PDB entry 4RHM | X-ray diffraction, 1.95 A resolution | chains A and B of the 3 polymer chains in the assembly

Chain A (and B):
Protein: Arginase
Organism: Trypanosoma brucei brucei
Notes: EC 3.5.3.1; chain B of this document is another copy of the same molecule, construct and numbering; everything in this record applies to it too
UniProtKB: Q581Y0 (Q581Y0_TRYB2); numbering as in UniProt (aligned over 1-331)
Amino-acid sequence (351 residues; each row starts with the number of its first residue; numbers below 1 keep their minus sign (Met-19 is residue -19)):
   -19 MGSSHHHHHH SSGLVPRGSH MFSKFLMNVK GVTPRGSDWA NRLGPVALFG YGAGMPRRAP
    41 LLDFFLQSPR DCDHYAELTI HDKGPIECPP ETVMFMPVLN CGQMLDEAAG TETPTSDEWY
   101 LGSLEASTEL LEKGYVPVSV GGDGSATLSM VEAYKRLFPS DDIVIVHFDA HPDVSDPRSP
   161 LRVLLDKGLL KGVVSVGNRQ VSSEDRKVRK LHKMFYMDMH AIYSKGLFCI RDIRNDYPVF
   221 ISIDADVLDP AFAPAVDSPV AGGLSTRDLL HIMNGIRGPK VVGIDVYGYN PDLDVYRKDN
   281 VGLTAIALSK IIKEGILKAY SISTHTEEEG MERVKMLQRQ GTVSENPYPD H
Not modelled in the structure: -19 to -2, 307-331 (chain B: -19 to -2, 71-72, 307-331)
Sequence notes: expression tag (-19 to 0); engineered mutation Asp149 (Ser in Q581Y0), His151 (Arg in Q581Y0), Asp153 (Ser in Q581Y0), Asp226 (Ser in Q581Y0)
Bound ions: Mn2+: Asp149, His151, Asp224, Asp226
From the paper describing this entry:
  - Mn2+ coordination: Asp149, His151, Asp224, Asp226
  - mutagenesis - S149D/R151H/S153D/S226D, S149D/R151H/S226D: increased binding to Mn2+

Chain A / chain B interface:
Contacting residue pairs - 50 pairs, chain A then chain B:
  Arg179(A) - Asp53(B)
  Arg179(A) - Arg247(B)
  Arg179(A) - Lys290(B)  hydrogen bond (backbone-side chain)
  Gln180(A) - Pro49(B)
  Val181(A) - Asp51(B)
  Val181(A) - Tyr55(B)  hydrophobic
  Ser182(A) - Asp51(B)
  Arg186(A) - Tyr55(B)
  Arg189(A) - Tyr55(B)  hydrogen bond
  Tyr196(A) - Tyr55(B)
  Asp198(A) - Tyr55(B)  hydrogen bond
  Met199(A) - Arg247(B)
  His200(A) - Asp53(B)
  His200(A) - Arg247(B)
  Tyr203(A) - Leu207(B)
  Tyr203(A) - Phe208(B)
  Tyr203(A) - Arg247(B)
  Tyr203(A) - Asp248(B)  hydrogen bond
  Tyr203(A) - His251(B)
  Ser204(A) - Phe208(B)
  Ser204(A) - Arg211(B)  hydrogen bond (backbone-side chain)
  Ser204(A) - His251(B)
  Gly206(A) - Phe208(B)
  Phe208(A) - Phe208(B)  hydrophobic
  Asp229(A) - Phe232(B)
  Pro230(A) - Leu283(B)
  Pro230(A) - Ile286(B)  hydrophobic
  Ala231(A) - Ala231(B)
  Ala231(A) - Phe232(B)  hydrophobic
  Phe232(A) - Phe232(B)  hydrophobic
  Pro234(A) - Arg277(B)  hydrogen bond (backbone-side chain)
  Val236(A) - Arg277(B)  hydrogen bond (backbone-side chain)
  Pro239(A) - Arg277(B)
  Pro239(A) - Ile286(B)  hydrophobic
  Ala241(A) - Thr246(B)
  Ala241(A) - Ile286(B)
  Ala241(A) - Ala287(B)  hydrophobic
  Ala241(A) - Lys290(B)
  Gly242(A) - Thr246(B)
  Gly242(A) - Arg247(B)  hydrogen bond (backbone-side chain)
  Pro271(A) - Lys278(B)
  Asp272(A) - Lys278(B)
  Asp272(A) - Asp279(B)
  Leu273(A) - Arg277(B)
  Leu273(A) - Asp279(B)
  Asp274(A) - Arg277(B)
  Asp274(A) - Lys278(B)  hydrogen bond (backbone-backbone)
  Val275(A) - Val275(B)  hydrophobic
  Val275(A) - Arg277(B)
  Tyr276(A) - Lys278(B)
Interface residues without a listed pair, chain A (31 interface residues in all): Lys205, Val240
Interface residues without a listed pair, chain B (25 interface residues in all): Cys52, His54, Leu250, Tyr276

Summary:
31 residues of chain A and 25 residues of chain B are in contact, with 9 hydrogen bonds. Polar contacts
include Arg179(A)-Lys290(B), Arg189(A)-Tyr55(B) and Asp198(A)-Tyr55(B). Asp149(A), His151(A), Asp224(A) and
Asp226(A) coordinate Mn2+. The paper reports that S149D/R151H/S153D/S226D and S149D/R151H/S226D of chain A
increase binding to Mn2+; Mn2+ coordination by Asp149(A), His151(A) and Asp224(A) among others.
Both chains are Arginase (Trypanosoma brucei brucei). Entry 4RHM (Crystal structure of T. brucei arginase-like
protein quadruple mutant S149D/R151H/S153D/S226D) was determined by X-ray diffraction together with 4RHI,
4RHJ, 4RHK, 4RHL and 4RHQ from the same study.
